5Y8U - chain A; structure by X-ray diffraction, 2.92 A resolution.

# Chain A
Molecule: Dual specificity mitogen-activated protein kinase kinase 7
Source organism: Homo sapiens
Notes: EC 2.7.12.2
UniProtKB: O14733 (MP2K7_HUMAN); residues 119-435 here correspond to UniProt positions 103-419 (UniProt number = residue number - 16)
Chain sequence (323 residues; numbered 119 to 441; the number before each row is that of its first residue):
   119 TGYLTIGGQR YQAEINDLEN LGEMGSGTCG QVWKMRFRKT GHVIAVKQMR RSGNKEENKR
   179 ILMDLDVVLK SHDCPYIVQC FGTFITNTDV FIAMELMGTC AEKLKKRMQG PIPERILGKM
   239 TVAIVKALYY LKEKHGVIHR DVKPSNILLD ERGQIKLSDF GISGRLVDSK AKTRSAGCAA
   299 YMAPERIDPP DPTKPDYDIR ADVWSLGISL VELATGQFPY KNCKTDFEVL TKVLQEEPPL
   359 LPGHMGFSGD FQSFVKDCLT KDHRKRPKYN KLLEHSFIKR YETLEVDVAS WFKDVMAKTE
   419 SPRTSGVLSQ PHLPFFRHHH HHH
Disordered / not traced: 173-181, 281-293, 310-315, 342-346, 419-441
Sequence notes: engineered mutation S276 (Cys260 in O14733); expression tag (436-441)
Curated features (UniProtKB/Swiss-Prot):
  - region: H393 to K416 (DVD domain)
  - active site: D259 (Proton acceptor)
  - binding site (ATP): M142 to V150, K165
  - modified residue: S287 (Phosphoserine), T291 (Phosphothreonine), S427 (Phosphoserine)

# Summary
Curated annotation (UniProt) lists active-site residue D259 and 10 ATP-binding residues.
Chain A is Dual specificity mitogen-activated protein kinase kinase 7 (Homo sapiens); the structure, Crystal
structure of the C276S mutant of MAP2K7, was determined by X-ray diffraction (same publication as 5Y90).
